PDB entry 8PR1 | electron microscopy, 8.20 A resolution (very low resolution: no residue pairs are listed; an interface is given only as per-side residue counts) | chains A and F of the 12 polymer chains in the assembly

== Chain A ==
Protein: Cytoplasmic dynein 1 heavy chain 1
Source organism: Homo sapiens
UniProtKB: Q14204 (DYHC1_HUMAN); residues 1-4646 here = UniProt positions 1-4646
Sequence (4646 residues; numbered 1 to 4646; the number before each row is that of its first residue):
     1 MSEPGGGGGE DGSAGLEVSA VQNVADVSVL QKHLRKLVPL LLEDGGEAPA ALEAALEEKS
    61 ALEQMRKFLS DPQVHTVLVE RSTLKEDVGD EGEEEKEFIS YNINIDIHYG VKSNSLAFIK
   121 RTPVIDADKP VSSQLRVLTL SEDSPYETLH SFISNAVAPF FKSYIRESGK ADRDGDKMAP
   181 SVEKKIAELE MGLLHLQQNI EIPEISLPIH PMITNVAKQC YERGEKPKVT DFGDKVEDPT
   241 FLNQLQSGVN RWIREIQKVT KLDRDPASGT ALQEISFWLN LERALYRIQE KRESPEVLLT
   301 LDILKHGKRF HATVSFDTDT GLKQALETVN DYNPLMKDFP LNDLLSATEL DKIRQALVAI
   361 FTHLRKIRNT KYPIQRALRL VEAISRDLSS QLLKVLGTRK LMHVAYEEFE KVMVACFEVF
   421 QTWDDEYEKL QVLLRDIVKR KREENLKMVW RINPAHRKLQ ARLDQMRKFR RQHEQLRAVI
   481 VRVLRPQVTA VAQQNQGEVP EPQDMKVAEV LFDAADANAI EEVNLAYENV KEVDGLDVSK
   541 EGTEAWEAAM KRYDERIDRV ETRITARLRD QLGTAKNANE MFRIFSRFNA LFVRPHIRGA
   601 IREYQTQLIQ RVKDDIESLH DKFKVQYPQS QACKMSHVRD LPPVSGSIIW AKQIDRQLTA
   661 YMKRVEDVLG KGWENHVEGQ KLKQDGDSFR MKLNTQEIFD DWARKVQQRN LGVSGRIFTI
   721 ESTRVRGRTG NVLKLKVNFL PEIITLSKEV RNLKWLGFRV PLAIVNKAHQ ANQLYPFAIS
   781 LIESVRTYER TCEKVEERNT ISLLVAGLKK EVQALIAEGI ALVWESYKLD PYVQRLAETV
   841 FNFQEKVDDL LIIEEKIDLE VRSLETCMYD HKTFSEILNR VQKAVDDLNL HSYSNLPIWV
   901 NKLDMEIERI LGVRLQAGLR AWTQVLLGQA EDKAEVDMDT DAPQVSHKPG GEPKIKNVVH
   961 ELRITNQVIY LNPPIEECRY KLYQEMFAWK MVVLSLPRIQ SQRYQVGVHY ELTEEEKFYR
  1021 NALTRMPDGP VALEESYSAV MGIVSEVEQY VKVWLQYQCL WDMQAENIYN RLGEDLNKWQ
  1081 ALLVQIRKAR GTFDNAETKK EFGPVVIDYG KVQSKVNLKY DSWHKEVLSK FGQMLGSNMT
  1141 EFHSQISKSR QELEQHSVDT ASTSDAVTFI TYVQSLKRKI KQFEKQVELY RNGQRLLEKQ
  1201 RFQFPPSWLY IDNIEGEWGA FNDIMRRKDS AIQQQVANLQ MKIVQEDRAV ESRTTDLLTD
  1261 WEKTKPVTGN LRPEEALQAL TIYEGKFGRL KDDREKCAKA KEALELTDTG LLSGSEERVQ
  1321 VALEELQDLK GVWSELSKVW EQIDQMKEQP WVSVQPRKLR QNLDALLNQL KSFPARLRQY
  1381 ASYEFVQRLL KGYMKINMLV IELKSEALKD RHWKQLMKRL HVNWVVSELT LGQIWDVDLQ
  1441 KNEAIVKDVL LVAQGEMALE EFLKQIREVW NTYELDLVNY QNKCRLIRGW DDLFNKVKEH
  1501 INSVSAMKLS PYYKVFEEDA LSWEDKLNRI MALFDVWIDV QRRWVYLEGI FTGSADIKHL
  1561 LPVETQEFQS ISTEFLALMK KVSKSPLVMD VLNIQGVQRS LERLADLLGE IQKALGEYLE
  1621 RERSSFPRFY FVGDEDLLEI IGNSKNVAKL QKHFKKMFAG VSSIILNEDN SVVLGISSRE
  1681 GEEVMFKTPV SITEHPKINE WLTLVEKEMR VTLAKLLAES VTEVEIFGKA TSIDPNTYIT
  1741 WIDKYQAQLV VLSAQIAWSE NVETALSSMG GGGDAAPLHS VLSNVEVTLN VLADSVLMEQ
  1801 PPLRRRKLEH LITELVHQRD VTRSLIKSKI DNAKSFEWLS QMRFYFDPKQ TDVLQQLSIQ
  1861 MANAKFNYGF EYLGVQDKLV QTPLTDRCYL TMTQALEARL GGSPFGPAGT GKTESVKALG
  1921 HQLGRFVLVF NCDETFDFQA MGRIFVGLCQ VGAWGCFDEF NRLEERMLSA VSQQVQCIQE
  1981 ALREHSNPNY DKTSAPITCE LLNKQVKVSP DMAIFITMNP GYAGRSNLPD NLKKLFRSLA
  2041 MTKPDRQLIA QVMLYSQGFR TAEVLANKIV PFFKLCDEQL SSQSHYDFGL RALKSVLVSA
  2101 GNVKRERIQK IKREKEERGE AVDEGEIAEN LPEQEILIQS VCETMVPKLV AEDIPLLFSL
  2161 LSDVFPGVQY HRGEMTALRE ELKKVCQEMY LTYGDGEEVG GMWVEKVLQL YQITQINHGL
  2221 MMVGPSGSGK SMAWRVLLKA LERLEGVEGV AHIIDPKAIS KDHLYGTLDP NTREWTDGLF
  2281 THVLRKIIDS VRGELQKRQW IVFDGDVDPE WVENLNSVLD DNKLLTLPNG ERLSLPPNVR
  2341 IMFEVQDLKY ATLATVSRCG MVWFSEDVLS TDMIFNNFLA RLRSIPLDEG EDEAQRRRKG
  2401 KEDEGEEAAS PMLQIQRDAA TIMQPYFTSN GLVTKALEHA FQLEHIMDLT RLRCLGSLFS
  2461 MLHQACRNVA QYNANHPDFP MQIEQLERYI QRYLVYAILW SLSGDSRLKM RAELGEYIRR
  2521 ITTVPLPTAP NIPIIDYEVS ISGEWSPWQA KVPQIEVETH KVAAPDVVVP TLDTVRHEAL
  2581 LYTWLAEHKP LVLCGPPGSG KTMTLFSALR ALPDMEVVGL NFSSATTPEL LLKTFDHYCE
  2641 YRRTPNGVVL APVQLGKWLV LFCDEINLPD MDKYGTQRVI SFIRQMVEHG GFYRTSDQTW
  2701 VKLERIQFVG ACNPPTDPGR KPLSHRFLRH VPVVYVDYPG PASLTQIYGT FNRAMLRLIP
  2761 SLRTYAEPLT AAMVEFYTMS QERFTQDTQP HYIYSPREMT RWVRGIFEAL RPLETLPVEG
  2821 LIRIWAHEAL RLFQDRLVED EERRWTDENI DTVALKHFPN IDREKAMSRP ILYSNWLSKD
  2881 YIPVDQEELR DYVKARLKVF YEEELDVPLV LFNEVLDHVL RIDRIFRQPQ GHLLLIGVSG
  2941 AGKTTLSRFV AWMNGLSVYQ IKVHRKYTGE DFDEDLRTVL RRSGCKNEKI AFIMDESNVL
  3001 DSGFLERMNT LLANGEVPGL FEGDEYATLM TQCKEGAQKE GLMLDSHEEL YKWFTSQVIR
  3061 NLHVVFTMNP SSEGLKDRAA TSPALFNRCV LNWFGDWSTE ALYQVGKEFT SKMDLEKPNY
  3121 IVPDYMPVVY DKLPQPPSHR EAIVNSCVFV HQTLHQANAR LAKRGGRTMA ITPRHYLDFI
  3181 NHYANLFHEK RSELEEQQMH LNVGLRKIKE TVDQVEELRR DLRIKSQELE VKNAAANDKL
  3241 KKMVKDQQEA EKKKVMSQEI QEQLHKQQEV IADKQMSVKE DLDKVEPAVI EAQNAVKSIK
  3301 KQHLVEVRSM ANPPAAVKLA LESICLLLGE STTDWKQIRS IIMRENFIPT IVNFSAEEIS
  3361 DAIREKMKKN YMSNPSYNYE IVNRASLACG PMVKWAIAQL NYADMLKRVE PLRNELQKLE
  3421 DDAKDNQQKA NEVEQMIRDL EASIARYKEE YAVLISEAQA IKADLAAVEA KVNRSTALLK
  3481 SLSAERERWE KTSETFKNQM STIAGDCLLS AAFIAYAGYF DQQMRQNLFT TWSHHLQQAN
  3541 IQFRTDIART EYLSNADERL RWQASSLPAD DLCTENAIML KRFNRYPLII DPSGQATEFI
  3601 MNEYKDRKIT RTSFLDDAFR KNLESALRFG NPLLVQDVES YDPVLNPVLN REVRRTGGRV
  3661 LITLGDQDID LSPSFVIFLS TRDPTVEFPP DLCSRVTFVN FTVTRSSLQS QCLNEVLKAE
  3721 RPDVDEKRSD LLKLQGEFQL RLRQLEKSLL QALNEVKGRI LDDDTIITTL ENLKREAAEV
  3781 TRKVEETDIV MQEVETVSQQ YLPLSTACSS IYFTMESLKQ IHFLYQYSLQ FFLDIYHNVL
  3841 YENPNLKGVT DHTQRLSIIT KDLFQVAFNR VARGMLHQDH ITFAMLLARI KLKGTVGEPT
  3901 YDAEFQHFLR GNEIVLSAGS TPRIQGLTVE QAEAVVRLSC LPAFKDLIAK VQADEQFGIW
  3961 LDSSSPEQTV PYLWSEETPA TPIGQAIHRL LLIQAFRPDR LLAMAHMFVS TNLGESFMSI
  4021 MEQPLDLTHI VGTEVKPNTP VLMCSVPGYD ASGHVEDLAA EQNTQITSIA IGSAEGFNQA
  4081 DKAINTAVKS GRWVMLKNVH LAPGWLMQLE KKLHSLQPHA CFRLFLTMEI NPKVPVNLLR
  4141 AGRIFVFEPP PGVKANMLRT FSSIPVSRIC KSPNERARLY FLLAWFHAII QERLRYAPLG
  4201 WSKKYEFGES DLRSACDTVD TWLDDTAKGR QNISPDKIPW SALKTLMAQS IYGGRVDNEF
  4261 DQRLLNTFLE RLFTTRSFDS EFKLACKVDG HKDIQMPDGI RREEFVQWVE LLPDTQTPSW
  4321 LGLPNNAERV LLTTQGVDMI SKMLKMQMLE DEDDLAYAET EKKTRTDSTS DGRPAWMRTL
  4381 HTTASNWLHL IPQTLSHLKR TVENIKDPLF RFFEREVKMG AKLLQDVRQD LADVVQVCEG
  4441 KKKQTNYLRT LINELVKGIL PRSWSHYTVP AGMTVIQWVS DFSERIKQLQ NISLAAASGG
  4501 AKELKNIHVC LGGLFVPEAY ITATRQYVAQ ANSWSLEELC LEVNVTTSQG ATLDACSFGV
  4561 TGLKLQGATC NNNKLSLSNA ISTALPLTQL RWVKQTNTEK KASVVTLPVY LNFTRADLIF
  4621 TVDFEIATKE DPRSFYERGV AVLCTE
Unresolved in the structure: 1-454, 489-511, 721-733, 1348-4646
Differences from the reference sequence: engineered mutation E1567 (Arg in Q14204), E1610 (Lys in Q14204)
Curated features (UniProtKB/Swiss-Prot):
  - binding site (ATP): G1906 to T1913, G2224 to S2231, G2595 to T2602, G2937 to T2944
  - modified residue: S2 (N-acetylserine), S70 (Phosphoserine), K1125 (N6-acetyllysine), S1230 (Phosphoserine), K3480 (N6-acetyllysine), S4162 (Phosphoserine), K4283 (N6-acetyllysine), T4366 (Phosphothreonine), S4368 (Phosphoserine)
  - natural variant: E94 (E94K: Found in a patient with spinal muscular atrophy; uncertain significance), K129 (K129I: In CDCBM13), R264 (R264L: In SMALED1), H306 (H306R: In CMT2O and SMALED1), I584 (I584L: In SMALED1), R598 (R598C: In CMT2O and SMALED1), T659 to M662 (deletion: In CDCBM13), K671 (K671E: In SMALED1), P776 (P776L: In SMALED1), Y970 (Y970C: In SMALED1), G1132 (G1132E: In SMALED1), Q1194 (Q1194R: In CMT2O), 8 further natural variant entries in UniProt

== Chain F ==
Protein: Cytoplasmic dynein 1 light intermediate chain 2
Source organism: Homo sapiens
UniProtKB: O43237 (DC1L2_HUMAN); residue numbers follow UniProt; this construct covers 1-492
Sequence (492 residues; numbered 1 to 492; the number before each row is that of its first residue):
     1 MAPVGVEKKL LLGPNGPAVA AAGDLTSEEE EGQSLWSSIL SEVSTRARSK LPSGKNILVF
    61 GEDGSGKTTL MTKLQGAEHG KKGRGLEYLY LSVHDEDRDD HTRCNVWILD GDLYHKGLLK
   121 FAVSAESLPE TLVIFVADMS RPWTVMESLQ KWASVLREHI DKMKIPPEKM RELERKFVKD
   181 FQDYMEPEEG CQGSPQRRGP LTSGSDEENV ALPLGDNVLT HNLGIPVLVV CTKCDAVSVL
   241 EKEHDYRDEH LDFIQSHLRR FCLQYGAALI YTSVKEEKNL DLLYKYIVHK TYGFHFTTPA
   301 LVVEKDAVFI PAGWDNEKKI AILHENFTTV KPEDAYEDFI VKPPVRKLVH DKELAAEDEQ
   361 VFLMKQQSLL AKQPATPTRA SESPARGPSG SPRTQGRGGP ASVPSSSPGT SVKKPDPNIK
   421 NNAASEGVLA SFFNSLLSKK TGSPGSPGAG GVQSTAKKSG QKTVLSNVQE ELDRMTRKPD
   481 SMVTNSSTEN EA
Unresolved in the structure: 1-29, 374-492
Curated features (UniProtKB/Swiss-Prot):
  - binding site (ATP): G61 to T68
  - modified residue: S194 (Phosphoserine), S383 (Phosphoserine), S391 (Phosphoserine), R397 (Omega-N-methylarginine), T441 (Phosphothreonine), S443 (Phosphoserine), S446 (Phosphoserine)

== How chain A and chain F interact ==
At this resolution (8 A) residue pairs are not listed: 9 residues of chain A and 10 of chain F lie at the interface.

== Overview ==
Chain A and chain F form an interface of 9 and 10 residues respectively. UniProt lists 32 ATP-binding residues
on chain A; 8 ATP-binding residues on chain F.
Chain A is Cytoplasmic dynein 1 heavy chain 1 and chain F is Cytoplasmic dynein 1 light intermediate chain 2,
both from Homo sapiens; the structure, Cytoplasmic dynein-B heavy chain bound to IC-LC tower, was determined
by electron microscopy, deposited together with 8PQW, 8PQY, 8PQZ, 8PR0, 8PR2, 8PR3 and 8PR4.
